7T96 - chains A and C of the 5 polymer chains in the assembly; structure by electron microscopy, 3.22 A resolution.

[Chain A]
Protein: Muscarinic acetylcholine receptor M2
Organism: Homo sapiens
UniProtKB: P08172 (ACM2_HUMAN); the construct has insertions or renumbered stretches relative to UniProt, so the offset changes along the chain: 4-218 = UniProt 4-218; 346-359 = UniProt 219-232; 368-466 = UniProt 368-466
Amino-acid sequence (353 residues; numbered -4 to 475; 127 numbers in that range are skipped by the numbering (no residue carries them; nothing is unmodelled there); the number before each row is that of its first residue; numbers below 1 keep their minus sign (Asp-4 is residue -4)):
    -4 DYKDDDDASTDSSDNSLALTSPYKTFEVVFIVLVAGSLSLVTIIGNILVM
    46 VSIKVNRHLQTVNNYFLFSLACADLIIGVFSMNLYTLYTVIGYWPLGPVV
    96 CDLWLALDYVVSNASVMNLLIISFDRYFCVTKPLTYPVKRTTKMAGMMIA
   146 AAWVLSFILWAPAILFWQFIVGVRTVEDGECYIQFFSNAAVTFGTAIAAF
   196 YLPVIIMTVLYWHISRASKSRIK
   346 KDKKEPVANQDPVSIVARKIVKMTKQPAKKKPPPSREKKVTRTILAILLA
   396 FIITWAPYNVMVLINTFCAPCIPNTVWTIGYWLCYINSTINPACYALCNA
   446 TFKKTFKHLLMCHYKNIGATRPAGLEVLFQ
Not modelled in the structure: -4 to 21, 346-377, 412-414, 458-475
Cystine bridges: Cys96-Cys176
Construct notes: expression tag (-4 to 3, 467-475); conflict Asp6 (Asn in P08172), Asp9 (Asn in P08172); linker (360-367)
Small-molecule neighbours:
  - 2CU (3-amino-5-chloro-N-cyclopropyl-4-methyl-6-[2-(4-methylpiperazin-1-yl)-2-oxoethoxy]thieno[2,3-b]pyridine-2-carboxamide): Tyr80, Tyr83, Tyr177, Ile178, Phe181, Asn410, Asn419, Trp422, Thr423, Tyr426
  - acetylcholine (ACH): Asp103, Tyr104, Ser107, Asn108, Trp155, Trp400, Tyr403, Asn404, Tyr426, Cys429, Tyr430
UniProt features mapped onto this chain:
  - motif (Important for signaling): Asp120 to Tyr122, Asn436 to Tyr440
  - modified residue: Ser359 (Phosphoserine), Thr446 (Phosphothreonine), Thr450 (Phosphothreonine), Thr465 (Phosphothreonine)
From the paper describing this entry:
  - conformationally variable residues (side-chain flip): Tyr80, Tyr83, Asn404, Tyr426, Trp427

[Chain C]
Protein: Guanine nucleotide-binding protein G(I)/G(S)/G(T) subunit beta-1
Organism: Homo sapiens
UniProtKB: P62873 (GBB1_HUMAN); residues 2-340 here = UniProt positions 2-340
Amino-acid sequence (345 residues; each row starts with the number of its first residue; numbers below 1 keep their minus sign (Gly-4 is residue -4)):
    -4 GPGSSGSELDQLRQEAEQLKNQIRDARKACADATLSQITNNIDPVGRIQM
    46 RTRRTLRGHLAKIYAMHWGTDSRLLVSASQDGKLIIWDSYTTNKVHAIPL
    96 RSSWVMTCAYAPSGNYVACGGLDNICSIYNLKTREGNVRVSRELAGHTGY
   146 LSCCRFLDDNQIVTSSGDTTCALWDIETGQQTTTFTGHTGDVMSLSLAPD
   196 TRLFVSGACDASAKLWDVREGMCRQTFTGHESDINAICFFPNGNAFATGS
   246 DDATCRLFDLRADQELMTYSHDNIICGITSVSFSKSGRLLLAGYDDFNCN
   296 VWDALKADRAGVLAGHDNRVSCLGVTDDGMAVATGSWDSFLKIWN
Not modelled in the structure: -4 to 2
Construct notes: expression tag (-4 to 1)
UniProt features mapped onto this chain:
  - modified residue: Ser2 (N-acetylserine), His266 (Phosphohistidine)
  - natural variant: Leu30 (L30F: In MRD42; uncertain significance), Arg52 (R52G: In MRD42), Gly64 (G64V: In MRD42), Asp76 (D76E: In MRD42; D76G: In MRD42), Gly77 (G77S: In MRD42), Lys78 (K78R: In MRD42), Ile80 (I80N: In MRD42; I80T: In MRD42), His91 (H91R: In MRD42; uncertain significance), Ala92 (A92T: In MRD42), Pro94 (P94S: In MRD42), Leu95 (L95P: In MRD42), Arg96 (R96L: In MRD42), 5 further natural variant entries in UniProt

[Chain A / chain C interface]
Contacting residue pairs (5):
  Val50(A) - Asp312(C)
  Arg52(A) - Leu55(C)  hydrogen bond (side chain-backbone)
  Arg52(A) - Asp333(C)
  Arg52(A) - Ser334(C)  hydrogen bond
  His453(A) - Asp312(C)  salt bridge
Also at the interface, not in a pair above, chain A (4 interface residues in all): Asn51
Also at the interface, not in a pair above, chain C (6 interface residues in all): His54, Phe335

[Overview]
Chain A and chain C form an interface of 4 and 6 residues respectively, with 2 hydrogen bonds and 1 salt
bridge. Among the polar pairs are His453(A)-Asp312(C), Arg52(A)-Leu55(C) and Arg52(A)-Ser334(C). Ligands of
chain A: acetylcholine and compound 2CU. The paper reports conformational variability at Tyr80(A), Tyr83(A)
and Asn404(A) among others.
Here chain A is Muscarinic acetylcholine receptor M2 and chain C is Guanine nucleotide-binding protein
G(I)/G(S)/G(T) subunit beta-1, both from Homo sapiens. Entry 7T96 (Cryo-EM structure of S2 state ACh-bound
M2R-Go signaling complex with a PAM) was determined by electron microscopy, deposited together with 7T8X, 7T90
and 7T94.
